Entry 3PJS (X-ray diffraction, 3.80 A resolution); this record covers chains C and D of the 8 polymer chains in the assembly.

== Chain C ==
Name: FAB light chain
From: Mus musculus
Notes: antibody fragment or engineered binder
Chain sequence (215 residues; numbered 1 to 215; the number before each row is that of its first residue):
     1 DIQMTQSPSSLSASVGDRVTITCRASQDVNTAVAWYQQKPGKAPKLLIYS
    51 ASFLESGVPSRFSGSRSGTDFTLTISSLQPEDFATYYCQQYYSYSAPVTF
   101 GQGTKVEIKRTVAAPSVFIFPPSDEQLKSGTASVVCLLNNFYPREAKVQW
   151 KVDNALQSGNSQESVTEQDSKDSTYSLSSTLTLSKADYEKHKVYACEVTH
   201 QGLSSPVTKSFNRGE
Disulfide bonds: C23-C88, C136-C196

== Chain D ==
Name: FAB heavy chain
From: Mus musculus
Notes: antibody fragment or engineered binder
Chain sequence (224 residues; each row starts with the number of its first residue):
     1 EVQLVESGGGLVQPGGSLRLSCAASGFNISSYSIHWVRQAPGKGLEWVAS
    51 ISSYYSSTYYADSVKGRFTISADTSKNTAYLQMNSLRAEDTAVYYCARQP
   101 SYHMYSWWVALDYWGQGTLVTVSSASTKGPSVFPLAPSSKSTSGGTAALG
   151 CLVKDYFPEPVTVSWNSGALTSGVHTFPAVLQSSGLYSLSSVVTVPSSSL
   201 GTQTYICNVNHKPSNTKVDKKVEP
Not modelled in the structure: 140-144
Disulfide bonds: C22-C96, C151-C207

== Interface between chain C and chain D ==
Residue-residue contacts - 65 pairs, chain C then chain D:
  D1(C) - D62(D)
  N30(C) - W108(D)
  T31(C) - W108(D)
  A32(C) - W108(D)
  Y36(C) - L111(D)
  Q38(C) - Q39(D)
  K42(C) - Y95(D)
  K42(C) - Q116(D)
  A43(C) - Y95(D)  hydrophobic
  A43(C) - G115(D)
  A43(C) - Q116(D)
  P44(C) - L45(D)  hydrophobic
  P44(C) - W114(D)
  L46(C) - L111(D)
  Y49(C) - W108(D)
  Y49(C) - V109(D)  hydrophobic
  S50(C) - Y105(D)
  S50(C) - W108(D)
  Y87(C) - Q39(D)  hydrogen bond
  Y87(C) - L45(D)  hydrophobic
  Q89(C) - L111(D)
  Y91(C) - Q99(D)
  Y91(C) - W107(D)
  Y91(C) - W108(D)  hydrogen bond (side chain-backbone)
  Y91(C) - A110(D)  hydrophobic
  Y94(C) - Y59(D)
  S95(C) - Y59(D)
  A96(C) - W47(D)  hydrophobic
  A96(C) - Y59(D)  hydrophobic
  P97(C) - H35(D)
  P97(C) - Q99(D)
  V98(C) - H35(D)
  V98(C) - W47(D)
  V98(C) - L111(D)  hydrophobic
  F100(C) - V37(D)  hydrophobic
  F100(C) - L45(D)  hydrophobic
  F100(C) - W114(D)  hydrophobic
  F118(C) - A148(D)  hydrophobic
  F120(C) - L135(D)
  F120(C) - A136(D)
  F120(C) - A148(D)
  F120(C) - L149(D)  hydrophobic
  S123(C) - F133(D)
  S123(C) - P134(D)
  Q126(C) - F133(D)
  S133(C) - K154(D)
  V135(C) - L135(D)  hydrophobic
  L137(C) - V192(D)  hydrophobic
  N139(C) - H175(D)
  N139(C) - V192(D)
  N139(C) - T194(D)
  N140(C) - H175(D)  hydrogen bond
  Q162(C) - V180(D)
  Q162(C) - L181(D)
  Q162(C) - Q182(D)
  S164(C) - F177(D)
  S164(C) - P178(D)  hydrogen bond (side chain-backbone)
  V165(C) - P178(D)
  T166(C) - H175(D)
  T166(C) - F177(D)
  S176(C) - H175(D)
  S176(C) - F177(D)
  S178(C) - F177(D)
  S178(C) - S190(D)
  T182(C) - K154(D)
Interface residues without a listed pair, chain C (39 interface residues in all): E125, L177
Interface residues without a listed pair, chain D (41 interface residues in all): G44, S50, Y102, D112, P137, T146, G150

== Summary ==
Chain C and chain D form an interface of 39 and 41 residues respectively, with 4 hydrogen bonds. Polar
contacts include Y87(C)-Q39(D), Y91(C)-W108(D) and N140(C)-H175(D).
Here chain C is FAB light chain and chain D is FAB heavy chain, both from Mus musculus. Entry 3PJS (Mechanism
of Activation Gating in the Full-Length KcsA K+ Channel) was determined by X-ray diffraction.
